Entry 1U0D (X-ray diffraction, 2.90 A resolution); this record covers chains C and A of the 4 polymer chains in the assembly.

== Chain C ==
Molecule: 24-nt DNA strand
Sequence (24 nucleotides; each row starts with the number of its first residue):
   501 GCGAAACGTCGTGAGACAGTTCCG

== Chain A ==
Name: DNA endonuclease I-CreI
Source organism: Chlamydomonas reinhardtii
Notes: EC 3.1.-.-
Reference sequence: P05725 (DNE1_CHLRE); numbering as in UniProt (aligned over 1-163)
Amino-acid sequence (163 residues; each row starts with the number of its first residue):
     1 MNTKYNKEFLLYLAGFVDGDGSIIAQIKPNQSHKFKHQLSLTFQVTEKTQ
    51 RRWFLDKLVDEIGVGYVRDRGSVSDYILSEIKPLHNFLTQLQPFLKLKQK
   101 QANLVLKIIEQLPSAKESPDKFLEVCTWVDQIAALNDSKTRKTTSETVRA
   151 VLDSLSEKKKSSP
Unresolved in the structure: 1, 154-163
Differences from the reference sequence: engineered mutation His33 (Tyr in P05725), Thr42 (Ala in P05725), Glu47 (Gln in P05725), Glu110 (Trp in P05725), Gln111 (Arg in P05725)
UniProt features mapped onto this chain:
  - region (Interaction with DNA): Gln26 to Ser32, Lys34 to Gln38, Arg68 to Arg70, Ser138 to Thr143
  - binding site (Mg(2+)): Gly19, Asp20
  - mutagenesis: Asp20 (D20A/L/N: Loss of catalytic activity. Reduced affinity for DNA), Gln26 (Q26A/C: Alters the specificity of the endonuclease), Gln44 (Q44A/C/T/V/W: Alters the specificity of the endonuclease), Arg68 (R68A: Loss of activity), Lys98 (K98A: Strongly reduced affinity for DNA. Increased catalytic activity; K98R: Strongly reduced affinity for DNA. No effect on catalytic activity), Ser138 (S138A: Reduced affinity for DNA. No effect on catalytic activity. Reduced cleavage; when associated with M-139), Lys139 (K139M: Reduced affinity for DNA. No effect on catalytic activity. Reduced cleavage; when associated with A-138), Lys142 (K142G: Reduced affinity for DNA. No effect on catalytic activity. Reduced cleavage; when associated with G-143), Thr143 (T143G: Reduced affinity for DNA. No effect on catalytic activity. Reduced cleavage; when associated with G-142)
From the paper describing this entry:
  - specificity-determining residues: His33
  - binding site for the 24-nt DNA strand (chain C): Asn30
  - mutagenesis - Y33H: increased catalytic activity with the 24-nt DNA strand (chain C)
  - mutagenesis - Q26A: increased catalytic activity on A:T at G6 sites
  - mutagenesis - Q26C: increased catalytic activity on G:C at G6 sites
  - mutagenesis - Q26C/Y66R: increased catalytic activity
  - mutagenesis - Y66R: abolished catalytic activity on G:C G6 target sites
  - mutagenesis - Q26C (Kd of 0.3 nM), Q26C/Y66R (Kd 0.6 nM): increased binding to G:C at positions G6
  - mutagenesis - Q26A: increased binding to A:T base-pair at positionG6
  - mutagenesis - Y66P: abolished catalytic activity on wild-type target site

== Chain C / chain A interface ==
Residue-residue contacts (40; chain C residue first):
  DG513(C) - Lys48(A)  salt bridge to the phosphate
  DA514(C) - Asp20(A)  phosphate contact
  DA514(C) - Thr46(A)  sugar contact
  DA514(C) - Glu47(A)  phosphate contact
  DA514(C) - Lys48(A)  hydrogen bond to the phosphate
  DA514(C) - Arg51(A)  salt bridge to the phosphate
  DA514(C) - Val73(A)  base contact
  DG515(C) - Gly19(A)  phosphate contact
  DG515(C) - Asp20(A)  phosphate contact
  DG515(C) - Gly21(A)  sugar contact
  DG515(C) - Ser22(A)  sugar contact
  DG515(C) - Thr46(A)  base contact
  DG515(C) - Arg70(A)  hydrogen bond to the base
  DA516(C) - Gly21(A)  phosphate contact
  DA516(C) - Ser22(A)  hydrogen bond to the phosphate
  DA516(C) - Ile24(A)  base contact
  DA516(C) - Gln44(A)  base contact
  DA516(C) - Arg70(A)  base contact
  DA516(C) - Asn136(A)  sugar contact
  DA516(C) - Asp137(A)  sugar contact
  DA516(C) - Ser138(A)  hydrogen bond to the phosphate
  DC517(C) - Ile24(A)  phosphate contact
  DC517(C) - Gln26(A)  sugar contact
  DC517(C) - Ala133(A)  phosphate contact
  DC517(C) - Asn136(A)  hydrogen bond to the phosphate
  DC517(C) - Ser138(A)  hydrogen bond to the phosphate
  DC517(C) - Thr140(A)  phosphate contact
  DC517(C) - Arg141(A)  salt bridge to the phosphate
  DA518(C) - Gln26(A)  base contact
  DA518(C) - Lys28(A)  base contact
  DA518(C) - Thr140(A)  sugar contact
  DA518(C) - Arg141(A)  phosphate contact
  DA518(C) - Lys142(A)  hydrogen bond to the phosphate
  DA518(C) - Thr143(A)  hydrogen bond to the phosphate
  DG519(C) - Lys28(A)  hydrogen bond to the base
  DG519(C) - Pro29(A)  phosphate contact
  DG519(C) - Lys142(A)  salt bridge to the phosphate
  DT520(C) - Lys28(A)  base contact
  DT520(C) - Pro29(A)  base contact
  DT521(C) - Asn30(A)  base contact
Other interface residues (no listed pair), chain A (30 interface residues in all): Ile23, Ala25, Ile27, Lys98, Ile132, Lys139

== Overview ==
9 residues of chain C and 30 residues of chain A are in contact; the contacts include 9 hydrogen bonds and 4
salt bridges. Polar pairs include DG515(C)-Arg70(A), DG519(C)-Lys28(A) and DA514(C)-Lys48(A). From the paper:
a binding site for the 24-nt DNA strand (chain C) at Asn30(A); Q26C and Q26C/Y66R of chain A increase binding
to G:C at positions G6; 6 substitutions were tested in all.
Chain C is a 24-nt DNA strand and chain A is DNA endonuclease I-CreI (Chlamydomonas reinhardtii); the
structure, Y33H Mutant of Homing endonuclease I-CreI, was determined by X-ray diffraction together with 1U0C
from the same study.
